6MP9 - chain A; structure by X-ray diffraction, 1.89 A resolution.

== Chain A ==
Protein: Alpha-ketoglutarate-dependent L-arginine hydroxylase
From: Streptomyces vinaceus
Notes: EC 1.14.11.41
Reference sequence: Q6WZB0 (ARGHX_STRVI); numbering as in UniProt (aligned over 22-358)
Chain sequence (337 residues; each row starts with the number of its first residue):
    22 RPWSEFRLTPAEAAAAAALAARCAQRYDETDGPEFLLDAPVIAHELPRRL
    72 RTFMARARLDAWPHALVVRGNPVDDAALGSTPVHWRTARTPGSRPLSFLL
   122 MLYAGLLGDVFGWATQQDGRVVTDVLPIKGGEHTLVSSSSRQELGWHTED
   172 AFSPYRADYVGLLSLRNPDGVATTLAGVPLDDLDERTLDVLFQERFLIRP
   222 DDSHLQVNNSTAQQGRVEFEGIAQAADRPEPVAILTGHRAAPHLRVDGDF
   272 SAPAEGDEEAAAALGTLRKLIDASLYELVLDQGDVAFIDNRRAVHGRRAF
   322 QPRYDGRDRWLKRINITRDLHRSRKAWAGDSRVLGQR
Unresolved in the structure: 233-237
Ion coordination: Fe2+: His-168, Glu-170, His-316 (together with 5-carbamimidamido-2-oxopentanoic acid, succinic acid)
Residues lining bound ligands:
  - 5-carbamimidamido-2-oxopentanoic acid (JX7): Gln-137, Leu-156, Val-157, Ser-158, Leu-165, Gly-166, Trp-167, His-168, Glu-170, Asp-222, Ser-224, Asp-268, Asp-270, Phe-271, Arg-334
  - succinic acid (SIN): Val-146, Ser-158, Leu-165, His-168, Glu-170, Leu-183, Thr-194, His-316, Gly-317, Arg-318, Arg-330, Leu-332, Arg-334
Curated features (UniProtKB/Swiss-Prot):
  - binding site (L-arginine): Leu-156 to Ser-158, Asp-268 to Asp-270, Arg-334
  - binding site (Fe cation): His-168, Glu-170, His-316
  - binding site (2-oxoglutarate): Thr-194, Arg-330, Arg-334
What the authors report for this chain:
  - Fe2+ coordination: Glu-170
  - conformationally variable residues (order/disorder transition): Arg-220 to Glu-251

== In short ==
Ligands of chain A: 5-carbamimidamido-2-oxopentanoic acid and succinic acid. His-168, Glu-170 and His-316 form
the Fe2+ site. UniProt lists 7 L-arginine-binding residues, 3 Fe cation-binding residues and 3 residues
binding 2-oxoglutarate. From the paper: Fe2+ coordination by Glu-170; conformational variability at Arg-220.
Chain A is Alpha-ketoglutarate-dependent L-arginine hydroxylase (Streptomyces vinaceus); the structure, X-ray
crystal structure of VioC bound to Fe(II), 2-oxo-5-guanidinopentanoic acid, and succinate, was determined by
X-ray diffraction together with 6MP8 from the same study.
